PDB entry 8FRU | electron microscopy, 2.49 A resolution | chains A and 1 of the 43 polymer chains in the assembly

# Chain A
Protein: 60S ribosomal protein uL2
Organism: Giardia intestinalis assemblage A
UniProtKB: E2RTN4 (E2RTN4_GIAIC); numbering as in UniProt (aligned over 1-251)
Sequence (251 residues; row label = number of the first residue in the row):
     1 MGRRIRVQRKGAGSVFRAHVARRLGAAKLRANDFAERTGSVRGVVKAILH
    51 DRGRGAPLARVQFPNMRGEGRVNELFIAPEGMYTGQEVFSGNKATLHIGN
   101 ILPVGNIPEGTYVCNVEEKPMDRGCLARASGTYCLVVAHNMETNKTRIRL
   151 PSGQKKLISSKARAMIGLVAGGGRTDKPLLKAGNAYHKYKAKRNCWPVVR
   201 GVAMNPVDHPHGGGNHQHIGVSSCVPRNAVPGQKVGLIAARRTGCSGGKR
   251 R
Not modelled in the structure: 1, 250-251

# Chain 1
Molecule: 28S rRNA
Organism: Giardia intestinalis assemblage A
Sequence (2687 nucleotides; each row starts with the number of its first residue):
     1 CGCGGCCCGAGGCGGCGGGGGCGACGGGCGGAACUUAAGCAUAUCAGUAC
    51 GCCCCGGAGGAGAAACCAACCGGGAUUCCCCGUAGCGGCGAGCGACGCGG
   101 GAGGAGCCCGCCCCGAAGGCGCGCUGUGGGGCGCAGGCGCAGGCCCGCCG
   151 CGAGGGGGCCCGAGGGCCCCGCCCGAGAGGGUGCAAGCCCCGUACGGCGG
   201 CCGCCGGGCCUGCGCGGCGAGUAGCGCUGCUUGAGCGUGCAGCGCGAAGG
   251 GAGGCGCGGCCCUUCCAAGGCUAAAUACGCCCCGGGACCGAUAGCGGACC
   301 AAGUAGCGCGAGCGAACGGUGAAAAGGACGCCCUGCGGCCGCUCAAAAGA
   351 CCUGAACCCGGCCGGCCGCCGGCCCGCCGGCCCCGUCUCGAAACACGGAC
   401 CGAGGAGCCACGCGCCGCGGCGAGCCCGAGGGAGCCCCCGCGGCGGAGCG
   451 AGCGCGAGACGCCCCGGGCCCGCCAUGCCCCUGCGGGCGUGCGCGGGCCG
   501 AGCCGCGGCGCGUGGGCCCGAAAGGCGGUGAUCUAUGCCCGGCGAGGGCG
   551 AGGCCGGGCGAAAGCCUGGUGGAGGCCCGCCGCGGUGCUGACGCGCAGAU
   601 CGCUCGUCGGAGCCGGGCAUGGGGGCGAAAGACUCAUCGAACCGCCUGGU
   651 AGCUGGUUGCCUCCGAAAUGUCUCCCAGGACAGCCGCCGCCCCGCAGUUG
   701 CGGCCCGUAGAGCGCUGGCCGGCGGGAGCGGGGGGCCUGCCCCUCGCCCG
   751 CCCCCCAAACUCCGAAGGGCCGCGCCGCCCCGCCGCUGGCCUGGGCGGGG
   801 CGGGCGAAUGCGGGCGGCGCGUGGGCCCCUCCUGGUAAGCAGGACGGGCG
   851 AGGCGGGACGAUCCGGACGCCGGGCCAGGGUGCGCCGCCGGGGCCCGCGG
   901 AACGGCGUCGGCCGGUCCCGACAGCUGGAAGGUGGCCCCAGAAGUCGGCA
   951 UCCUCCAGGGAGUGUGUAACAACCCACCAGCCGAAUCGGCCGGCCCGGAA
  1001 AAUGGAGCGCGCCGGAGCCCCGGACCCGCGCCCGGCCGCCGCGCGCGGCG
  1051 GGUAGGAGGCCGCAGAGGCCCCGGGGGCGAAGGCGGCGCGCAGGCCCCGC
  1101 CGGACCGGCCUCUGGUGCAGAUCUCGGCAGCAGUAGCCGCUACUCCGCGC
  1151 CCCGGAGGACUGAGGGGGAGACGGGUUCCGCGGCGCCUGCAUCUGGCCGC
  1201 GGGUGACUCGGGCCUAAGCGGCGGGUGAAGACCGGGAAGGGGCGUGCCCG
  1251 CCCGUCGAACGGGGAGCCGGCGGAGACUCCGGCAGGCGCGGCCCCCGCGG
  1301 AGACGCCCGCCCCCCGGCGACGCGCACGGGGACCGCGGCGGGCGGCGCCC
  1351 CGGCCCGCGAACGCCCCGCAGCCCCCGGACGCCUUGCGCGGAGAGGGGGG
  1401 CCCGGGGGCGGACCCCGCGCGUCCCCGGCCGCCCCUGAAAAGCCGGGGGG
  1451 CGCCGGCCGCGCGCCGUACCGACCGCAGCAGGACUCCGGGGUCAGCAGCC
  1501 UCUAGCGCGGGAGCGAACGCGGCUCAGGGAAGUCGGCAAGCCGGCUCCGU
  1551 AACCUCGGGAAAAGGAGUGGCUCUGACGGCGCGCCGGGUCAGAACUGGAA
  1601 CGGACGCGGGGAUCCCGACUGUUUACUAGAAACACAGCGUCGCGAGGGCC
  1651 GCACCCGGCGCUGGCGCGACGUGAUUUCUGCCCAGUGCCACGACCGUCAC
  1701 CGUGAAGCGAUCCGCCGAAGCCCUGGUAAACGGCGGGAGUAACUAUGACU
  1751 CUCUUAAGGUAGCCAAAUGCCUCGUCGGGCAAUUUCCGACGUGCAUGAAU
  1801 GGACCAACGAGGAUCCCACUGUCCCGAGCCGCGCCUCCGCGAGCCUCCAG
  1851 CCUCGGGAACGGGCGAGGGCCGGCCAGCGGGGCAAGAAGACCCUUUUGAG
  1901 CUUGACUCCAGCCCGGGCCUGUGGGGCGGGGCGGCCGGCGCAGCGCACAG
  1951 GGGAGGCCGCGCCCCUGAGACACCCUGACGGCCGCCGCCGCCCCGCUCAC
  2001 CCGGUCGCGCGGGGACCCGCCCGGGCGGGGAGUUCGGCUGGGGCGGCGCG
  2051 CCUGCUACACCGGACCGCAGGCGUCCCACGGCGGGCUCAGCGAGGACGGA
  2101 GACCUCCCGCGGAGCAGAAGGGCACAAGCCCGCCCGACCCGCGCCCCCCG
  2151 UGCCGGCGCGGGCCGCGAAAGCGGGGCCUACCGAUCCUUCGCCGCCCCGG
  2201 CCGCGGGCGCGGAGGUGGCAGAAAAGUUACCACAGGGAUAACUGGCUUGU
  2251 GGCCGCCGAGCGCCCGCAGCGACGCGGCUUUUUGAUCCUUCGAUGUCGGC
  2301 UCUUCCUACCGUCCGCGCGCACCGGCGCGGAAGCGUCGGAUUGUUCACCC
  2351 GUUCAAGGGAUCGUGAGCUGGGUUUAGACCGUCGUGAGACAGGUUAGUUU
  2401 UACCCUACUGGCCCCGGGGCCAGAGCACGGCGGGCCAGUACGAGAGGAAC
  2451 GCCCGCCGCGGGCCGCCAGCCCCGCGGUUGCCCGGCCGGGCAGCGCCGCG
  2501 CCGCCGCGCCCGGGGGCCCUGCGCUGACCGCCUCUAAGCGCGCACCCCGC
  2551 CUCGCGCCCCGCCCGGCCGCGCGCCCCAGCCCCGUGCCCCGUCGCCGAGC
  2601 GGCCCCCGCCCGGGGAGACCACCCGGCGCGGCGCUCCUGUACGGCGCAGA
  2651 GCCCUGCGAUCGCCUGAGGGACGCGCCUGCAGAGCGC
Not modelled in the structure: 136-144, 201-213, 734-741, 925-977, 1581-1584, 1931-1979
Construct notes: insertion (1894)
Metal / ion sites: Na+ site 1: G20, C54; Mg2+ site 1: G39, C40; Mg2+ site 2: C40, G1898; Mg2+ site 3 near G47 (its only coordinating residue here); Mg2+ site 4 near G60 (its only coordinating residue here); Mg2+ site 5 near A153 (its only coordinating residue here); Mg2+ site 6 near U232 (its only coordinating residue here); Mg2+ site 7: G254, C2198, G2199; Mg2+ site 8 near A267 (its only coordinating residue here); Mg2+ site 9 near A274 (its only coordinating residue here); Mg2+ site 10 near C289 (its only coordinating residue here); Mg2+ site 11 near G294 (its only coordinating residue here); 86 more Mg2+ sites not listed; 22 more Na+ sites not listed; 5 more K+ sites not listed
Small-molecule neighbours: spermidine (SPD): A38, G39, C40, G88, C89, G90, U2185, C2186, A2222

# Chain A / chain 1 interface
Contacting residue pairs (232; chain A residue first):
  Gly2(A) - A640(1)  base contact
  Gly2(A) - C1901(1)  hydrogen bond to the phosphate
  Gly2(A) - G2030(1)  hydrogen bond to the phosphate
  Arg3(A) - G625(1)  base contact
  Arg3(A) - C626(1)  base contact
  Arg3(A) - G627(1)  base contact
  Arg4(A) - G624(1)  salt bridge to the phosphate
  Arg4(A) - G625(1)  phosphate contact
  Arg6(A) - C1670(1)  salt bridge to the phosphate
  Val7(A) - C1650(1)  hydrogen bond to the sugar
  Val7(A) - A1669(1)  phosphate contact
  Gln8(A) - C1650(1)  hydrogen bond to the sugar
  Gln8(A) - G1651(1)  hydrogen bond to the phosphate
  Arg9(A) - C626(1)  salt bridge to the phosphate
  Arg9(A) - G627(1)  salt bridge to the phosphate
  Lys10(A) - A1669(1)  salt bridge to the phosphate
  Gly11(A) - C1650(1)  hydrogen bond to the sugar
  Gly11(A) - G1651(1)  sugar contact
  Gly11(A) - G1657(1)  hydrogen bond to the base
  Gly11(A) - G1658(1)  sugar contact
  Ala12(A) - G1651(1)  sugar contact
  Ser14(A) - C626(1)  hydrogen bond to the phosphate
  Val15(A) - U536(1)  base contact
  Val15(A) - G537(1)  sugar contact
  Val15(A) - C626(1)  phosphate contact
  Phe16(A) - C1659(1)  sugar contact
  Arg17(A) - G1218(1)  salt bridge to the phosphate
  Arg17(A) - C1659(1)  phosphate contact
  Ala18(A) - C1659(1)  hydrogen bond to the phosphate
  Ala18(A) - G1660(1)  phosphate contact
  His19(A) - G537(1)  phosphate contact
  His19(A) - C538(1)  salt bridge to the phosphate
  Val20(A) - C1661(1)  base contact
  Ala21(A) - C539(1)  phosphate contact
  Arg22(A) - C539(1)  salt bridge to the phosphate
  Arg23(A) - C1661(1)  hydrogen bond to the sugar
  Gly25(A) - C1661(1)  hydrogen bond to the base
  Ala26(A) - C1661(1)  phosphate contact
  Ala27(A) - U1662(1)  phosphate contact
  Phe34(A) - G2009(1)  stacking on the base
  Phe34(A) - C2010(1)  phosphate contact
  Arg37(A) - G2009(1)  hydrogen bond to the phosphate
  Arg37(A) - C2010(1)  salt bridge to the phosphate
  His50(A) - C1435(1)  salt bridge to the phosphate
  His50(A) - U1436(1)  salt bridge to the phosphate
  Arg52(A) - C539(1)  salt bridge to the phosphate
  Arg52(A) - U1436(1)  phosphate contact
  Arg54(A) - U1662(1)  salt bridge to the phosphate
  Arg54(A) - G1663(1)  salt bridge to the phosphate
  Gln62(A) - G1316(1)  hydrogen bond to the phosphate
  Arg67(A) - U2005(1)  sugar contact
  Arg67(A) - C2006(1)  hydrogen bond to the sugar
  Arg67(A) - C2008(1)  salt bridge to the phosphate
  Glu69(A) - C1314(1)  sugar contact
  Gly70(A) - C1314(1)  phosphate contact
  Gly70(A) - C1315(1)  phosphate contact
  Arg71(A) - C1315(1)  hydrogen bond to the phosphate
  Arg71(A) - G1316(1)  salt bridge to the phosphate
  Glu118(A) - G1644(1)  phosphate contact
  Glu118(A) - A1645(1)  hydrogen bond to the sugar
  Glu118(A) - G1663(1)  hydrogen bond to the base
  Lys119(A) - G1646(1)  hydrogen bond to the base
  Met121(A) - G2003(1)  sugar contact
  Met121(A) - G2004(1)  sugar contact
  Met121(A) - C2010(1)  base contact
  Met121(A) - G2011(1)  sugar contact
  Arg123(A) - G2004(1)  phosphate contact
  Arg123(A) - U2005(1)  salt bridge to the phosphate
  Cys125(A) - G1663(1)  hydrogen bond to the sugar
  Leu126(A) - G1644(1)  hydrogen bond to the base
  Leu126(A) - G1663(1)  hydrogen bond to the sugar
  Leu126(A) - G1664(1)  phosphate contact
  Ala127(A) - G1663(1)  sugar contact
  Ala127(A) - G1664(1)  phosphate contact
  Arg128(A) - U1662(1)  salt bridge to the phosphate
  Arg128(A) - G1663(1)  salt bridge to the phosphate
  Arg128(A) - G1664(1)  hydrogen bond to the phosphate
  Ala129(A) - G1664(1)  hydrogen bond to the phosphate
  Ala129(A) - C1665(1)  sugar contact
  Ser130(A) - C1665(1)  hydrogen bond to the sugar
  Gly131(A) - C1665(1)  base contact
  Thr132(A) - G1664(1)  phosphate contact
  Thr132(A) - C1665(1)  phosphate contact
  Leu150(A) - G1644(1)  base contact
  Pro151(A) - G1644(1)  base contact
  Pro151(A) - G1664(1)  phosphate contact
  Ser152(A) - G1644(1)  hydrogen bond to the base
  Ser152(A) - G1664(1)  hydrogen bond to the sugar
  Gln154(A) - G1644(1)  base contact
  Lys156(A) - G1644(1)  hydrogen bond to the sugar
  Lys156(A) - A1645(1)  salt bridge to the phosphate
  Gly172(A) - C1665(1)  base contact
  Gly173(A) - C1665(1)  hydrogen bond to the base
  Arg174(A) - C1434(1)  hydrogen bond to the base
  Arg174(A) - C1665(1)  hydrogen bond to the sugar
  Arg174(A) - G1666(1)  salt bridge to the phosphate
  Thr175(A) - C1665(1)  sugar contact
  Lys177(A) - C1434(1)  salt bridge to the phosphate
  Pro178(A) - G1637(1)  phosphate contact
  Leu179(A) - C1434(1)  base contact
  Leu179(A) - A1636(1)  phosphate contact
  Leu179(A) - G1637(1)  hydrogen bond to the phosphate
  Leu180(A) - A1636(1)  hydrogen bond to the sugar
  Lys181(A) - G575(1)  salt bridge to the phosphate
  Ala182(A) - G575(1)  hydrogen bond to the base
  Ala182(A) - A611(1)  base contact
  Ala182(A) - C1635(1)  sugar contact
  Gly183(A) - G575(1)  hydrogen bond to the base
  Gly183(A) - A611(1)  sugar contact
  Ala185(A) - A1636(1)  phosphate contact
  Tyr186(A) - A611(1)  sugar contact
  His187(A) - A611(1)  salt bridge to the phosphate
  His187(A) - C1435(1)  stacking on the base
  Lys188(A) - C1434(1)  hydrogen bond to the base
  Lys190(A) - C538(1)  salt bridge to the phosphate
  Lys192(A) - C1667(1)  salt bridge to the phosphate
  Arg193(A) - C1659(1)  phosphate contact
  Arg193(A) - G1660(1)  salt bridge to the phosphate
  Arg193(A) - C1667(1)  salt bridge to the phosphate
  Arg193(A) - G1668(1)  salt bridge to the phosphate
  Asn194(A) - U536(1)  sugar contact
  Asn194(A) - G537(1)  sugar contact
  Trp196(A) - A611(1)  base contact
  Trp196(A) - C1635(1)  sugar contact
  Trp196(A) - A1636(1)  hydrogen bond to the phosphate
  Pro197(A) - A628(1)  sugar contact
  Pro197(A) - A1634(1)  phosphate contact
  Pro197(A) - C1635(1)  phosphate contact
  Val198(A) - A1634(1)  phosphate contact
  Val198(A) - C1635(1)  hydrogen bond to the phosphate
  Val199(A) - A628(1)  sugar contact
  Val199(A) - A629(1)  sugar contact
  Val199(A) - A1634(1)  phosphate contact
  Arg200(A) - C1633(1)  salt bridge to the phosphate
  Arg200(A) - A1634(1)  salt bridge to the phosphate
  Arg200(A) - G1671(1)  phosphate contact
  Arg200(A) - U1672(1)  salt bridge to the phosphate
  Arg200(A) - G1673(1)  hydrogen bond to the base
  Gly201(A) - G1671(1)  hydrogen bond to the phosphate
  Val202(A) - G1671(1)  hydrogen bond to the phosphate
  Val202(A) - U1672(1)  phosphate contact
  Ala203(A) - A629(1)  hydrogen bond to the sugar
  Met204(A) - A629(1)  base contact
  Asn205(A) - G631(1)  hydrogen bond to the phosphate
  Pro206(A) - C1901(1)  phosphate contact
  Pro206(A) - U1902(1)  phosphate contact
  Pro206(A) - A2387(1)  phosphate contact
  Val207(A) - G631(1)  base contact
  Asp208(A) - G627(1)  base contact
  Asp208(A) - A629(1)  base contact
  His209(A) - C1670(1)  salt bridge to the phosphate
  His211(A) - C1670(1)  phosphate contact
  His211(A) - G1671(1)  salt bridge to the phosphate
  Gly213(A) - A2387(1)  phosphate contact
  Gly214(A) - A2387(1)  hydrogen bond to the phosphate
  Gly214(A) - G2388(1)  hydrogen bond to the phosphate
  Asn215(A) - G2388(1)  hydrogen bond to the base
  Asn215(A) - A2389(1)  hydrogen bond to the base
  His216(A) - C2380(1)  salt bridge to the phosphate
  His216(A) - G2381(1)  base contact
  His216(A) - U2382(1)  hydrogen bond to the base
  Gln217(A) - C1633(1)  hydrogen bond to the phosphate
  Gln217(A) - U1800(1)  sugar contact
  Gln217(A) - C2379(1)  phosphate contact
  His218(A) - G1732(1)  phosphate contact
  His218(A) - G2384(1)  base contact
  His218(A) - G2386(1)  salt bridge to the phosphate
  His218(A) - A2387(1)  phosphate contact
  Ile219(A) - G1671(1)  sugar contact
  Ile219(A) - C1731(1)  phosphate contact
  Ile219(A) - G1732(1)  phosphate contact
  Gly220(A) - C1731(1)  hydrogen bond to the sugar
  Gly220(A) - G2386(1)  sugar contact
  Val221(A) - C1731(1)  sugar contact
  Val221(A) - U2385(1)  sugar contact
  Ser222(A) - G1687(1)  sugar contact
  Ser222(A) - A1730(1)  hydrogen bond to the base
  Ser222(A) - C1731(1)  sugar contact
  Ser223(A) - A1730(1)  hydrogen bond to the sugar
  Cys224(A) - G1687(1)  hydrogen bond to the sugar
  Cys224(A) - C1688(1)  sugar contact
  Pro226(A) - C1688(1)  phosphate contact
  Pro226(A) - C1689(1)  phosphate contact
  Arg227(A) - G1642(1)  hydrogen bond to the phosphate
  Arg227(A) - C1643(1)  salt bridge to the phosphate
  Arg227(A) - G1648(1)  phosphate contact
  Arg227(A) - C1649(1)  salt bridge to the phosphate
  Arg227(A) - C1689(1)  hydrogen bond to the phosphate
  Asn228(A) - C1912(1)  hydrogen bond to the sugar
  Asn228(A) - C1913(1)  sugar contact
  Asn228(A) - G2025(1)  base contact
  Asn228(A) - C2026(1)  base contact
  Val230(A) - A1910(1)  base contact
  Val230(A) - G1911(1)  base contact
  Val230(A) - G2029(1)  base contact
  Pro231(A) - C1650(1)  phosphate contact
  Pro231(A) - G1651(1)  phosphate contact
  Gly232(A) - G2029(1)  sugar contact
  Gln233(A) - G2027(1)  phosphate contact
  Gln233(A) - G2028(1)  hydrogen bond to the phosphate
  Gln233(A) - G2029(1)  hydrogen bond to the phosphate
  Lys234(A) - C1649(1)  salt bridge to the phosphate
  Lys234(A) - C1650(1)  phosphate contact
  Val235(A) - A1669(1)  sugar contact
  Val235(A) - C1670(1)  phosphate contact
  Gly236(A) - A1669(1)  hydrogen bond to the sugar
  Gly236(A) - C1670(1)  phosphate contact
  Leu237(A) - U1640(1)  base contact
  Ile238(A) - C1641(1)  hydrogen bond to the sugar
  Ile238(A) - G1642(1)  sugar contact
  Ala239(A) - G1642(1)  sugar contact
  Ala239(A) - C1688(1)  sugar contact
  Ala239(A) - C1689(1)  sugar contact
  Ala240(A) - C1641(1)  phosphate contact
  Ala240(A) - C1688(1)  hydrogen bond to the sugar
  Ala240(A) - C1689(1)  sugar contact
  Arg241(A) - C1641(1)  phosphate contact
  Arg241(A) - G1642(1)  salt bridge to the phosphate
  Arg241(A) - C1643(1)  salt bridge to the phosphate
  Arg241(A) - C1689(1)  sugar contact
  Arg241(A) - G1726(1)  hydrogen bond to the base
  Arg242(A) - C1641(1)  sugar contact
  Arg242(A) - U1727(1)  phosphate contact
  Arg242(A) - A1728(1)  salt bridge to the phosphate
  Thr243(A) - U1727(1)  hydrogen bond to the sugar
  Thr243(A) - A1728(1)  sugar contact
  Thr243(A) - A1730(1)  hydrogen bond to the sugar
  Gly244(A) - U1640(1)  sugar contact
  Gly244(A) - A1729(1)  sugar contact
  Gly244(A) - A1730(1)  hydrogen bond to the phosphate
  Cys245(A) - G1639(1)  hydrogen bond to the sugar
  Cys245(A) - A1729(1)  hydrogen bond to the base
Other interface residues (no listed pair), chain A (126 interface residues in all): Gly13, Leu24, Ala31, Asp33, Met66, Gly68, Pro120, Asp122, Ala191, Gly212, Val225
Other interface residues (no listed pair), chain 1 (106 interface residues in all): A619, U620, A630, A632, C633, C1313, G1437, A1438, A1632, C2383

# Overview
The interface between chain A and chain 1 involves 126 residues on one side and 106 on the other, with 66
hydrogen bonds, 42 salt bridges and 2 aromatic stacking contacts. Polar pairs include Gly11(A)-G1657(1),
Gly25(A)-C1661(1) and Glu118(A)-G1663(1). Ligands of chain 1: spermidine.
Chain A is 60S ribosomal protein uL2 and chain 1 is 28S rRNA, both from Giardia intestinalis assemblage A; the
structure, 60S subunit of the Giardia lamblia 80S ribosome, was determined by electron microscopy.
